PDB entry 6MZN | X-ray diffraction, 2.38 A resolution | chain A

[Chain A]
Protein: Transforming growth factor beta receptor III
From: Danio rerio
Reference sequence: A0A0H3UK16 (A0A0H3UK16_DANRE); numbering as in UniProt (aligned over 29-359)
Sequence (338 residues; each row starts with the number of its first residue):
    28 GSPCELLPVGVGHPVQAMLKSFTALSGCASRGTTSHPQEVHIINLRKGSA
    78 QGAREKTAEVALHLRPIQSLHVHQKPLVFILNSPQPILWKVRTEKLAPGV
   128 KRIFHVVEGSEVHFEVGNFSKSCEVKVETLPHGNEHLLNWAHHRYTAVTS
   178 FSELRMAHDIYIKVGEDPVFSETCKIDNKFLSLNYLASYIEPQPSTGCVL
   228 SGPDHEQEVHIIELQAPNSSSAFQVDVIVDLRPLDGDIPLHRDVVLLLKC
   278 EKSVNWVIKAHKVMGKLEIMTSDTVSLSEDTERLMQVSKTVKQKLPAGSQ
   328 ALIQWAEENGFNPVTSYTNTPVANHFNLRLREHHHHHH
Disordered / not traced: 28-29, 75-83, 142-151, 173-174, 360-365
Differences from the reference sequence: expression tag (28, 360-365)
Disulfide bonds: Cys31-Cys225, Cys55-Cys201

[In short]
Chain A is Transforming growth factor beta receptor III (Danio rerio); the structure, Zebrafish betaglycan
orphan domain structure from tetragonal crystal form, was determined by X-ray diffraction, deposited together
with 6MZP.
